PDB entry 1URC | X-ray diffraction, 2.60 A resolution | chains A and B of the 3 polymer chains in the assembly

[Chain A]
Protein: Cell division protein kinase 2
Organism: Homo sapiens
Notes: EC 2.7.1.37, 2.7.11.22
Reference sequence: P24941 (CDK2_HUMAN); numbering as in UniProt (aligned over 1-298)
Amino-acid sequence (298 residues; each row starts with the number of its first residue):
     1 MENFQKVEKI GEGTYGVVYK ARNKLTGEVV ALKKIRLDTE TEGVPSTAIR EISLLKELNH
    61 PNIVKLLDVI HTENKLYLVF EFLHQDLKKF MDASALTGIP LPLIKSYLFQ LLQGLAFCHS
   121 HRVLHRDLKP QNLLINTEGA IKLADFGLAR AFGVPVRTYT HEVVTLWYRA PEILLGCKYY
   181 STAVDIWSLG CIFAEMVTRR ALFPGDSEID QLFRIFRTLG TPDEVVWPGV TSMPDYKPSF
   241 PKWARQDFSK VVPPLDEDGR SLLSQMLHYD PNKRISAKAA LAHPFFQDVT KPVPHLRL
Unresolved in the structure: 297-298

[Chain B]
Protein: Cyclin A2
Organism: Homo sapiens
Reference sequence: P20248 (CGA2_HUMAN); residues 173-432 here = UniProt positions 173-432
Amino-acid sequence (260 residues; numbered 173 to 432; the number before each row is that of its first residue):
   173 NEVPDYHEDI HTYLREMEVK CKPKVGYMKK QPDITNSMRA ILVDWLVEVG EEYKLQNETL
   233 HLAVNYIDRF LSSMSVLRGK LQLVGTAAML LASKFEEIYP PEVAEFVYIT DDTYTKKQVL
   293 RMEHLVLKVL TFDLAAPTVN QFLTQYFLHQ QPANCKVESL AMFLGELSLI DADPYLKYLP
   353 SVIAGAAFHL ALYTVTGQSW PESLIRKTGY TLESLKPCLM DLHQTYLKAP QHAQQSIREK
   413 YKNSKYHGVS LLNPPETLNL
Unresolved in the structure: 173-174

[Interface between chain A and chain B]
Pairs across the interface (60):
  Glu40(A) - Lys288(B)
  Glu40(A) - Leu292(B)
  Thr41(A) - Val275(B)
  Thr41(A) - Lys288(B)
  Thr41(A) - Leu292(B)
  Glu42(A) - Lys266(B)  hydrogen bond (backbone-side chain)
  Glu42(A) - Glu274(B)
  Glu42(A) - Val275(B)  hydrogen bond (side chain-backbone)
  Gly43(A) - Leu292(B)
  Gly43(A) - Glu295(B)
  Val44(A) - Lys266(B)  hydrogen bond (backbone-side chain)
  Val44(A) - Glu295(B)  hydrogen bond (backbone-side chain)
  Ser46(A) - Lys266(B)
  Ile49(A) - Leu263(B)  hydrophobic
  Ile49(A) - Leu299(B)  hydrophobic
  Ile49(A) - Leu306(B)  hydrophobic
  Arg50(A) - Lys266(B)  hydrogen bond (side chain-backbone)
  Arg50(A) - Phe267(B)  hydrogen bond (side chain-backbone)
  Arg50(A) - Glu269(B)  hydrogen bond (side chain-backbone)
  Ile52(A) - Phe304(B)  hydrophobic
  Ser53(A) - Phe267(B)
  Ser53(A) - Phe304(B)
  Ser53(A) - Leu306(B)
  Lys56(A) - Asp305(B)
  Glu57(A) - Tyr185(B)  hydrogen bond
  Glu57(A) - Ala307(B)
  His71(A) - His296(B)  hydrogen bond
  His71(A) - Phe304(B)
  Thr72(A) - His296(B)
  Glu73(A) - Arg293(B)  salt bridge
  Glu73(A) - His296(B)
  His119(A) - Tyr178(B)
  His119(A) - Ile182(B)
  Ser120(A) - Tyr178(B)
  Ser120(A) - Asp181(B)
  His121(A) - Tyr185(B)
  Arg122(A) - Ile182(B)
  Arg122(A) - Leu186(B)
  Arg122(A) - Ala307(B)  hydrogen bond (side chain-backbone)
  Arg150(A) - Phe267(B)
  Arg150(A) - Glu268(B)  salt bridge
  Phe152(A) - Ile182(B)  hydrophobic
  Gly153(A) - Gln313(B)
  Val154(A) - Glu268(B)
  Val154(A) - Asn312(B)
  Val154(A) - Gln313(B)
  Val154(A) - Thr316(B)
  Pro155(A) - Thr316(B)
  Arg157(A) - Gln228(B)  hydrogen bond
  Arg157(A) - Ile270(B)
  Thr158(A) - Ile270(B)
  Tyr159(A) - Ile270(B)  hydrophobic
  Glu162(A) - Tyr271(B)
  Val163(A) - Tyr271(B)
  Ser276(A) - Asp177(B)  hydrogen bond
  Ser276(A) - Tyr178(B)
  Ala277(A) - Tyr178(B)  hydrogen bond (backbone-side chain)
  Lys278(A) - Asp177(B)  hydrogen bond (side chain-backbone)
  Lys278(A) - Tyr178(B)  hydrogen bond (backbone-side chain)
  Lys278(A) - Asp181(B)  salt bridge
Also at the interface, not in a pair above, chain A (40 interface residues in all): Leu54, Val69, Leu76, Ala116, Ala151, Thr160, Thr182, Ala279
Also at the interface, not in a pair above, chain B (33 interface residues in all): Met189, Lys300, Thr303, Gln317

[In short]
40 residues of chain A and 33 residues of chain B are in contact, with 15 hydrogen bonds and 3 salt bridges.
Polar contacts include Glu73(A)-Arg293(B), Arg150(A)-Glu268(B) and Lys278(A)-Asp181(B).
Chain A is Cell division protein kinase 2 and chain B is Cyclin A2, both from Homo sapiens; the structure,
Cyclin A binding groove inhibitor Ace-Arg-Lys-Leu-Phe-Gly, was determined by X-ray diffraction.
